PDB entry 1FKA | X-ray diffraction, 3.30 A resolution | chains A and S of the 20 polymer chains in the assembly

Chain A:
Molecule: 16S ribosomal RNA
From: Thermus thermophilus
Sequence (1518 nucleotides; row label = number of the first residue in the row):
     1 UUUGUUGGAG AGUUUGAUCC UGGCUCAGGG UGAACGCUGG CGGCGUGCCU AAGACAUGCA
    61 AGUCGUGCGG GCCGCGGGGU UUUACUCCGU GGUCAGCGGC GGACGGGUGA GUAACGCGUG
   121 GGUGACCUAC CCGGAAGAGG GGGACAACCC GGGGAAACUC GGGCUAAUCC CCCAUGUGGA
   181 CCCGCCCCUU GGGGUGUGUC CAAAGGGCUU UGCCCGCUUC CGGAUGGGCC CGCGUCCCAU
   241 CAGCUAGUUG GUGGGGUAAU GGCCCACCAA GGCGACGACG GGUAGCCGGU CUGAGAGGAU
   301 GGCCGGCCAC AGGGGCACUG AGACACGGGC CCCACUCCUA CGGGAGGCAG CAGUUAGGAA
   361 UCUUCCGCAA UGGGCGCAAG CCUGACGGAG CGACGCCGCU UGGAGGAAGA AGCCCUUCGG
   421 GGUGUAAACU CCUGAACCCG GGACGAAACC CCCGACGAGG GGACUGACGG UACCGGGGUA
   481 AUAGCGCCGG CCAACUCCGU GCCAGCAGCC GCGGUAAUAC GGAGGGCGCG AGCGUUACCC
   541 GGAUUCACUG GGCGUAAAGG GCGUGUAGGC GGCCUGGGGC GUCCCAUGUG AAAGACCACG
   601 GCUCAACCGU GGGGGAGCGU GGGAUACGCU CAGGCUAGAC GGUGGGAGAG GGUGGUGGAA
   661 UUCCCGGAGU AGCGGUGAAA UGCGCAGAUA CCGGGAGGAA CGCCGAUGGC GAAGGCAGCC
   721 ACCUGGUCCA CCCGUGACGC UGAGGCGCGA AAGCGUGGGG AGCAAACCGG AUUAGAUACC
   781 CGGGUAGUCC ACGCCCUAAA CGAUGCGCGC UAGGUCUCUG GGUCUCCUGG GGGCCGAAGC
   841 UAACGCGUUA AGCGCGCCGC CUGGGGAGUA CGGCCGCAAG GCUGAAACUC AAAGGAAUUG
   901 ACGGGGGCCC GCACAAGCGG UGGAGCAUGU GGUUUAAUUC GAAGCAACGC GAAGAACCUU
   961 ACCAGGCCUU GACAUGCUAG GGAACCCGGG UGAAAGCCUG GGGUGCCCGC GAGGGAGCCC
  1021 UAGCACAGGU GCUGCAUGGC CGUCGUCAGC UCGUGCCGUG AGGUGUUGGG UUAAGUCCCG
  1081 CAACGAGCGC AACCCCCGCC GUUAGUUGCC AGCGGUUCGG CCGGGCACUC UAACGGGACU
  1141 GCCCGCGAAA GCGGGAGGAA GGAGGGGACG ACGUCUGGUC AGCAUGGCCC UUACGGCCUG
  1201 GGCGACACAC GUGCUACAAU GCCCUACAAA GCGAUGCCAC CCGGCAACGG GGAGCUAAUC
  1261 GCAAAAAGGU GGGCCCAGUU CGGAUUGGGG UCUGCAACCC GACCCCAUGA AGCCGGAAUC
  1321 GCUAGUAAUC GCGGAUCAGC CAUGCCGCGG UGAAUACGUU CCCGGGCCUU GUACACACCG
  1381 CCCGUCACGC CAUGGGAGCG GGCUCUACCC GAAGUCGCCG GGAGCCUACG GGCAGGCGCC
  1441 GAGGGUAGGG CCCGUGACUG GGGCGAAGUC GUAACAAGGU AGCUGUACCG GAAGGUGCGG
  1501 CUGGAUCACC UCCUUUCU
Disordered / not traced: 1-5, 81-83, 541-551, 775-777, 942-949, 1035-1037, 1513-1518

Chain S:
Protein: 30S ribosomal protein S19
From: Thermus thermophilus
UniProtKB: P80381 (RS19_THETH); residue numbers follow UniProt; this construct covers 1-93
Chain sequence (93 residues; each row starts with the number of its first residue):
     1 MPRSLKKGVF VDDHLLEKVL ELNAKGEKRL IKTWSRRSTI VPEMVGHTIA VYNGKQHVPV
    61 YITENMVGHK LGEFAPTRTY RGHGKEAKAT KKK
Disordered / not traced: 1-7, 81-93

Chain A / chain S interface:
Pairs across the interface - 26 pairs, chain A then chain S:
  C963(A) / Gly-54(S)  base contact
  C963(A) / Lys-55(S)  base contact
  A964(A) / Gly-54(S)  sugar contact
  A993(A) / Trp-34(S)  sugar contact
  A994(A) / Trp-34(S)  phosphate contact
  G1200(A) / Ser-35(S)  phosphate contact
  G1200(A) / Asn-53(S)  sugar contact
  G1200(A) / Gly-54(S)  base contact
  G1201(A) / Ser-35(S)  phosphate contact
  G1201(A) / Arg-36(S)  phosphate contact
  G1202(A) / Glu-73(S)  phosphate contact
  G1204(A) / Arg-78(S)  phosphate contact
  G1204(A) / Thr-79(S)  phosphate contact
  A1205(A) / Thr-77(S)  sugar contact
  A1205(A) / Arg-78(S)  sugar contact
  A1296(A) / Arg-37(S)  sugar contact
  A1297(A) / Phe-74(S)  sugar contact
  A1297(A) / Ala-75(S)  sugar contact
  C1298(A) / Gly-68(S)  sugar contact
  C1298(A) / Ala-75(S)  phosphate contact
  C1299(A) / His-69(S)  phosphate contact
  C1299(A) / Ala-75(S)  sugar contact
  C1299(A) / Pro-76(S)  sugar contact
  C1299(A) / Thr-77(S)  sugar contact
  C1300(A) / Ala-75(S)  sugar contact
  C1300(A) / Thr-77(S)  sugar contact
Other interface residues (no listed pair), chain A (15 interface residues in all): C1203
Other interface residues (no listed pair), chain S (19 interface residues in all): Phe-10, Gln-56, Gly-72

In short:
15 residues of chain A face 19 of chain S across their interface.
Here chain A is 16S ribosomal RNA and chain S is 30S ribosomal protein S19, both from Thermus thermophilus.
Entry 1FKA (Structure of functionally activated small ribosomal subunit at 3.3 A resolution) was determined by
X-ray diffraction.
